8BDR - chains C and R of the 6 polymer chains in the assembly; structure by electron microscopy, 2.70 A resolution.

# Chain C
Protein: Polymerase basic protein 2
Source organism: Influenza B virus (B/Memphis/13/2003)
UniProtKB: Q5V8X3 (Q5V8X3_9INFB); residue numbers follow UniProt; this construct covers 1-770
Sequence (798 residues; row label = number of the first residue in the row; numbers below 1 keep their minus sign (Gly-8 is residue -8)):
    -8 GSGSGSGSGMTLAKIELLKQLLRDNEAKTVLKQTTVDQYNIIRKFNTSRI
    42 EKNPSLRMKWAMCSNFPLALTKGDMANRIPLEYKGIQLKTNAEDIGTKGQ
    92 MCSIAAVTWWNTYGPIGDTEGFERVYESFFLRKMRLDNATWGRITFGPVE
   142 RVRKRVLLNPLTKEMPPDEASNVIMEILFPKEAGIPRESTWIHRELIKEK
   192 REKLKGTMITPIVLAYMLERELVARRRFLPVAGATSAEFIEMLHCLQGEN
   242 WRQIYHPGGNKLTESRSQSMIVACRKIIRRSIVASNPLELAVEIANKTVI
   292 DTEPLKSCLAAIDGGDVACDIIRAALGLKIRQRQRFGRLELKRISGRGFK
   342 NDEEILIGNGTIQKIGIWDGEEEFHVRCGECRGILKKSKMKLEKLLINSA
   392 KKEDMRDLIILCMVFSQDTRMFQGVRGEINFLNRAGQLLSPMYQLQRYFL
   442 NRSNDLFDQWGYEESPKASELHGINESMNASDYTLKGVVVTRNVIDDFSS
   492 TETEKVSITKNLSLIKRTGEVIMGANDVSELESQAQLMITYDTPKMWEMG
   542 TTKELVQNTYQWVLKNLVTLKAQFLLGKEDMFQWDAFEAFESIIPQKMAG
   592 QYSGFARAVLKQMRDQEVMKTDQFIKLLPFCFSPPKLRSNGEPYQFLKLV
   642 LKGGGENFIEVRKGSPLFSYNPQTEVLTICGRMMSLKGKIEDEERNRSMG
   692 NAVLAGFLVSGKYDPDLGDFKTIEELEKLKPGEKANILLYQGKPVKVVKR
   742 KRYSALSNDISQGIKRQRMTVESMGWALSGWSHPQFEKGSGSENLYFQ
Unresolved in the structure: -8 to 0, 83-88, 485-493, 741-789
Sequence notes: expression tag (-8 to 0, 771-789)

# Chain R
Molecule: 3' vRNA
Sequence (21 nucleotides; each row starts with the number of its first residue; numbers below 1 keep their minus sign (U-1 is residue -1)):
    -1 UAUACAACUGAUGAGGCUAUU
Unresolved in the structure: -1 to 7

# How chain C and chain R interact
Pairs across the interface (11; chain C residue first):
  Arg40(C) - A9(R)  salt bridge to the phosphate
  Lys43(C) - A9(R)  base contact
  Lys43(C) - U10(R)  phosphate contact
  Tyr117(C) - U19(R)  phosphate contact
  Leu149(C) - U16(R)  phosphate contact
  Ile203(C) - U19(R)  sugar contact
  Tyr207(C) - U19(R)  stacking on the base
  Arg216(C) - A17(R)  salt bridge to the phosphate
  Arg218(C) - C15(R)  phosphate contact
  Arg218(C) - U16(R)  salt bridge to the phosphate
  Arg425(C) - G14(R)  salt bridge to the phosphate
Other interface residues (no listed pair), chain C (11 interface residues in all): Arg48, Arg211
Other interface residues (no listed pair), chain R (9 interface residues in all): G8, G13

# Overview
11 residues of chain C face 9 of chain R across their interface, with 4 salt bridges and 1 aromatic stacking
contact. Among the polar pairs are Arg40(C)-A9(R), Arg216(C)-A17(R) and Arg218(C)-U16(R).
Chain C is Polymerase basic protein 2 (Influenza B virus (B/Memphis/13/2003)) and chain R is 3' vRNA; the
structure, Early transcription elongation state of influenza B/Mem polymerase backtracked due to double
incoproation of nucleotide analogue ..., was determined by electron microscopy together with 7R1F, 8BE0 and
8BF5 from the same study.
